2EJG - chains A and C; structure by X-ray diffraction, 2.71 A resolution.

== Chain A ==
Protein: 235aa long hypothetical biotin--[acetyl-CoA-carboxylase] ligase
Source organism: Pyrococcus horikoshii
UniProt: O57883 (O57883_PYRHO); residues 1-235 here = UniProt positions 1-235
Chain sequence (235 residues; row label = number of the first residue in the row):
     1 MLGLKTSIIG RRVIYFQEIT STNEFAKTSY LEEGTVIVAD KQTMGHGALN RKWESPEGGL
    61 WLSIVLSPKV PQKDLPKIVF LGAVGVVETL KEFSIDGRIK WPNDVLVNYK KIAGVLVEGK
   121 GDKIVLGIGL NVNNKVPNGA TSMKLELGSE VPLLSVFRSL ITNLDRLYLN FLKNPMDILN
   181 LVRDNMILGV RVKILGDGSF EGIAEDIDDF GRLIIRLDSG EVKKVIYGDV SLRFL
Not modelled in the structure: 197-199
Construct notes: engineered mutation Ala48 (Arg in O57883)
Small-molecule neighbours:
  - adenosine (ADN): Arg51, Lys52, Trp53, Glu54, Asp104, Lys111, Asn131, Pro137, Ala140
  - biotin (BTN): Ser21, Thr22, Asn23, Gln42, Gly45, His46, Gly47, Ala48, Trp53, Trp61, Leu62, Ser63, Asn103, Asp104, Lys111, Gly114, Val115, Leu116, Gly127, Ile128, Gly129

== Chain C ==
Protein: 149aa long hypothetical methylmalonyl-CoA decarboxylase gamma chain
Source organism: Pyrococcus horikoshii
UniProt: O59021 (O59021_PYRHO); residues 77-149 here = UniProt positions 77-149
Chain sequence (74 residues; numbered 76 to 149; the number before each row is that of its first residue):
    76 MVVSENVVSA PMPGKVLRVL VRVGDRVRVG QGLLVLEAMK MENEIPSPRD GVVKRILVKE
   136 GEAVDTGQPL IELG
Not modelled in the structure: 76-80
Construct notes: initiating methionine (76)

== How chain A and chain C interact ==
Residue-residue contacts (29):
  Ala48(A) - Glu117(C)
  Leu49(A) - Leu92(C)  hydrophobic
  Leu49(A) - Glu117(C)  hydrogen bond (backbone-side chain)
  Asn50(A) - Leu92(C)  hydrogen bond (side chain-backbone)
  Asn50(A) - Arg93(C)  hydrogen bond
  Asn50(A) - Glu117(C)
  Asn50(A) - Glu135(C)
  Gln72(A) - Met114(C)
  Leu75(A) - Met114(C)
  Pro76(A) - Met114(C)
  Pro76(A) - Lys115(C)
  Trp101(A) - Lys115(C)
  Leu116(A) - Glu117(C)
  Val117(A) - Lys115(C)
  Val117(A) - Met116(C)
  Val117(A) - Glu117(C)  hydrogen bond (backbone-backbone)
  Glu118(A) - Arg93(C)  salt bridge
  Glu118(A) - Glu117(C)
  Gly119(A) - Met116(C)
  Gly119(A) - Glu117(C)  hydrogen bond (backbone-backbone)
  Gly119(A) - Asn118(C)
  Gly119(A) - Glu119(C)  hydrogen bond (backbone-backbone)
  Lys120(A) - Gly105(C)  hydrogen bond (side chain-backbone)
  Lys120(A) - Glu119(C)  salt bridge
  Ile124(A) - Met116(C)  hydrophobic
  Phe210(A) - Lys115(C)
  Gly211(A) - Lys115(C)  hydrogen bond (backbone-side chain)
  Tyr227(A) - Glu112(C)
  Tyr227(A) - Lys115(C)
Interface residues without a listed pair, chain A (24 interface residues in all): Lys27, Gly47, Lys73, Val79, Pro102, Arg212, Gly228, Asp229
Interface residues without a listed pair, chain C (12 interface residues in all): Lys90

== In short ==
24 residues of chain A face 12 of chain C across their interface, with 8 hydrogen bonds and 2 salt bridges.
Polar contacts include Glu118(A)-Arg93(C), Lys120(A)-Glu119(C) and Leu49(A)-Glu117(C). Bound to chain A:
biotin and adenosine.
Here chain A is 235aa long hypothetical biotin--[acetyl-CoA-carboxylase] ligase and chain C is 149aa long
hypothetical methylmalonyl-CoA decarboxylase gamma chain, both from Pyrococcus horikoshii. Entry 2EJG (Crystal
Structure Of The Biotin Protein Ligase (Mutation R48A) and Biotin Carboxyl Carrier Protein Complex From ...)
was determined by X-ray diffraction, deposited together with 2EJF.
